Entry 1YEJ (X-ray diffraction, 1.85 A resolution); this record covers chains L and H.

Chain L:
Name: Protein (ig antibody D2.3 (light chain))
Source organism: Mus musculus
Notes: fragment: antigen binding fragment; antibody fragment or engineered binder
Sequence (219 residues; row label = number of the first residue in the row; a row labelled like 27A-27E holds insertion residues (27A, then the next letters in order)):
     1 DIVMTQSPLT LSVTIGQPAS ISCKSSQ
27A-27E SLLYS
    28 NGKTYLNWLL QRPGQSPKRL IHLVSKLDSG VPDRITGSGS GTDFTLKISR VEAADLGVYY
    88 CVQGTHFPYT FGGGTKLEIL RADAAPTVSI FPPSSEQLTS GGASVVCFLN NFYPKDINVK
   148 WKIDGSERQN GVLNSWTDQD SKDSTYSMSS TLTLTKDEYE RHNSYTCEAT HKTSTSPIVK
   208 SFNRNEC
Cystine bridges: Cys23-Cys88, Cys134-Cys194
Bound ions: Zn2+ site 1: His49 (shared with Asp100C(H) of chain H); Zn2+ site 2 near Asp60 (its only coordinating residue here); Zn2+ site 3: His93 (together with PNF) (shared with Asp181(H) of chain H); Zn2+ site 4: Asp151, His189
Residues lining bound ligands: PNF (6-{4-[hydroxy-(4-nitro-phenoxy)-phosphoryl]-butyrylamino}-hexanoic acid): Tyr27D, Tyr32, Asn34, Val89, Gln90, Gly91, Thr92, His93, Phe94, Tyr96, Phe98

Chain H:
Name: Protein (ig antibody D2.3 (heavy chain))
Source organism: Mus musculus
Notes: fragment: antigen binding fragment; antibody fragment or engineered binder
Sequence (222 residues; each row starts with the number of its first residue; note: 11 numbers in that range are skipped by the numbering (no residue carries them; nothing is unmodelled there); a row labelled like 82A-82C holds insertion residues (82A, then the next letters in order)):
     1 EMQLQQSGAE LLRPGTSVKL SCKTSGYIFT SYWIHWVKQR SGQGLEWIAR IY
   52A P
    53 GTGSTYYNEK FKGKATLTAD KSSSTAYMQL
82A-82C STL
    83 KSEDSAVYFC TRWGFIPV
100A-100F REDYVM
   101 DYWGQGTLVT VSSAKTTAPS VYPLAPVCGD TTGSSVTLGC LVKGYFPEPV TL
   154 TW
   160 NSGSLSSG
   169 VHTFPAVLQS
   181 DLYTLSSSVT VTSS
   196 TWP
   200 SQSIT
   206 CNVAHPASST KVDKKIEP
Cystine bridges: Cys22-Cys92, Cys140-Cys206
Bound ions: Zn2+ site 1: Asp100C (shared with His49(L) of chain L); Zn2+ site 2: Asp181 (together with PNF) (shared with His93(L) of chain L)
Residues lining bound ligands: PNF (6-{4-[hydroxy-(4-nitro-phenoxy)-phosphoryl]-butyrylamino}-hexanoic acid): His35, Val37, Trp47, Thr93, Trp95, Phe97, Tyr100D, Trp103

Chain L / chain H interface:
Pairs across the interface - 86 pairs, chain L then chain H:
  Asn28(L) - Glu100B(H)  hydrogen bond
  Lys30(L) - Glu100B(H)
  Tyr32(L) - Phe97(H)  hydrophobic
  Tyr32(L) - Glu100B(H)  hydrogen bond
  Tyr32(L) - Tyr100D(H)
  Asn34(L) - Trp95(H)
  Asn34(L) - Tyr100D(H)
  Leu36(L) - Trp95(H)  hydrophobic
  Gln38(L) - Gln39(H)  hydrogen bond
  Gln38(L) - Phe91(H)
  Ser43(L) - Phe91(H)
  Ser43(L) - Trp103(H)
  Ser43(L) - Gly104(H)  hydrogen bond (side chain-backbone)
  Ser43(L) - Gln105(H)
  Pro44(L) - Phe91(H)
  Pro44(L) - Trp103(H)  hydrogen bond (backbone-side chain)
  Lys45(L) - Asp101(H)  salt bridge
  Arg46(L) - Trp95(H)  hydrogen bond (side chain-backbone)
  Arg46(L) - Tyr100D(H)
  Arg46(L) - Val100E(H)  hydrogen bond (side chain-backbone)
  Arg46(L) - Asp101(H)  salt bridge
  His49(L) - Asp100C(H)  salt bridge
  His49(L) - Tyr100D(H)
  Leu50(L) - Glu100B(H)
  Leu50(L) - Tyr100D(H)  hydrophobic
  Lys53(L) - Asp100C(H)  salt bridge
  Val85(L) - Gln43(H)
  Tyr87(L) - Gln39(H)
  Tyr87(L) - Gln43(H)
  Tyr87(L) - Leu45(H)  hydrophobic
  Phe94(L) - Trp47(H)  hydrophobic
  Phe94(L) - Tyr59(H)
  Pro95(L) - Asn60(H)
  Tyr96(L) - Trp47(H)
  Tyr96(L) - Arg50(H)  hydrogen bond
  Phe98(L) - Leu45(H)
  Phe98(L) - Glu46(H)
  Phe98(L) - Trp47(H)
  Gly100(L) - Gln43(H)
  Lys103(L) - Gln43(H)
  Ser116(L) - Gly129(H)
  Ser116(L) - Thr131(H)
  Ser116(L) - Thr137(H)  hydrogen bond
  Ile117(L) - Cys128(H)  hydrophobic
  Ile117(L) - Gly129(H)  hydrogen bond (backbone-backbone)
  Phe118(L) - Leu124(H)
  Phe118(L) - Ala125(H)
  Phe118(L) - Pro126(H)
  Phe118(L) - Gly129(H)
  Phe118(L) - Thr137(H)
  Pro119(L) - Val127(H)
  Ser121(L) - Tyr122(H)
  Ser121(L) - Pro123(H)
  Glu123(L) - Pro123(H)
  Gln124(L) - Tyr122(H)
  Gln124(L) - Lys143(H)
  Ser131(L) - Leu141(H)
  Ser131(L) - Lys143(H)  hydrogen bond
  Phe135(L) - Leu124(H)  hydrophobic
  Phe135(L) - Phe172(H)  hydrophobic
  Phe135(L) - Ser186(H)
  Phe135(L) - Ser187(H)
  Phe135(L) - Ser188(H)
  Asn137(L) - His170(H)  hydrogen bond
  Asn137(L) - Phe172(H)
  Asn137(L) - Ser188(H)  hydrogen bond
  Asn138(L) - His170(H)  hydrogen bond
  Val159(L) - Gln177(H)
  Leu160(L) - Val175(H)  hydrophobic
  Leu160(L) - Gln177(H)
  Leu160(L) - Thr184(H)
  Asn161(L) - Val175(H)
  Ser162(L) - Phe172(H)
  Ser162(L) - Pro173(H)  hydrogen bond (side chain-backbone)
  Ser162(L) - Val175(H)
  Trp163(L) - Pro173(H)
  Thr164(L) - Phe172(H)
  Ser174(L) - His170(H)  hydrogen bond
  Ser174(L) - Phe172(H)
  Met175(L) - Phe172(H)
  Ser176(L) - Phe172(H)
  Ser176(L) - Ser186(H)  hydrogen bond
  Thr180(L) - Lys143(H)  hydrogen bond
  Lys207(L) - Cys128(H)
  Ser208(L) - Cys128(H)  hydrogen bond (backbone-side chain)
  Phe209(L) - Cys128(H)  hydrophobic
Interface residues without a listed pair, chain L (51 interface residues in all): Asp55, Gly101, Thr114, Ser127, Val133, Thr178
Interface residues without a listed pair, chain H (50 interface residues in all): His35, Val37, Gly42, Gly44, Tyr58, Met100F, Leu138, Gly139, Thr171, Lys219

Summary:
51 residues of chain L and 50 residues of chain H are in contact; the contacts include 19 hydrogen bonds and 4
salt bridges. Among the polar pairs are Lys45(L)-Asp101(H), Arg46(L)-Asp101(H) and His49(L)-Asp100C(H).
Compound PNF is bound between chain L and chain H.
Here chain L is Protein (ig antibody D2.3 (light chain)) and chain H is Protein (ig antibody D2.3 (heavy
chain)), both from Mus musculus. Entry 1YEJ (Catalytic antibody complex) was determined by X-ray diffraction
together with 1YEI and 1YEK from the same study.
